5VIY - chains A and B of the 16 polymer chains in the assembly; structure by electron microscopy, 6.20 A resolution (low resolution: residue-level contacts below are approximate; hydrogen-bond / salt-bridge calls are withheld).

== Chain A (and B) ==
Molecule: Envelope glycoprotein gp160
Organism: Human immunodeficiency virus 1
Notes: chain B of this document is another copy of the same molecule, construct and numbering; everything in this record applies to it too
UniProtKB: Q2N0S6 (Q2N0S6_9HIV1); residues 512-664 here correspond to UniProt positions 509-661 (UniProt number = residue number - 3)
Amino-acid sequence (153 residues; row label = number of the first residue in the row):
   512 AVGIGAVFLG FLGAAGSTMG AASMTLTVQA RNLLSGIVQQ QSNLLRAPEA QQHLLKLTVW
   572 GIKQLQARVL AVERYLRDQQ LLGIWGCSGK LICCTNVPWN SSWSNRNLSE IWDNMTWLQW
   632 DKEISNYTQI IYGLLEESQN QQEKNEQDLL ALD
Not modelled in the structure: 512-518, 549-561
Sequence notes: conflict Pro559 (Ile556 in Q2N0S6), Cys605 (Thr602 in Q2N0S6)
Cystine bridges: Cys598-Cys604
Covalent attachments: N-acetylglucosamine (NAG) linked to Asn611; glycan linked to Asn637

== Interface between chain A and chain B ==
Residue-residue contacts (25; chain A residue first):
  Gln577(A) - Leu576(B)
  Leu581(A) - Arg579(B)
  Glu584(A) - Arg579(B)
  Glu584(A) - Val583(B)
  Leu587(A) - Val583(B)
  Leu587(A) - Leu587(B)
  Arg588(A) - Leu545(B)
  Arg588(A) - Ile548(B)
  Gln591(A) - Arg542(B)
  Gln591(A) - Asn543(B)
  Gln591(A) - Leu544(B)
  Ile595(A) - Ala541(B)
  Ile595(A) - Arg542(B)
  Ile595(A) - Leu602(B)
  Trp596(A) - Leu602(B)
  Ser599(A) - Gly600(B)
  Glu647(A) - Arg542(B)
  Gln650(A) - Leu602(B)
  Asn651(A) - Thr538(B)
  Lys655(A) - Lys601(B)
  Lys655(A) - Leu602(B)
  Lys655(A) - Ile603(B)
  Asn656(A) - Ser534(B)
  Asn656(A) - Met535(B)
  Asp659(A) - Ile603(B)
Also at the interface, not in a pair above, chain A (18 interface residues in all): Val580, Gly594, Ala662
Also at the interface, not in a pair above, chain B (20 interface residues in all): Gly547, Val580, Cys605

== In short ==
Chain A and chain B form an interface of 18 and 20 residues respectively. Covalently linked
N-acetylglucosamine: at Asn611(A).
Both chains are Envelope glycoprotein gp160 (Human immunodeficiency virus 1). Entry 5VIY (BG505 SOSIP.664 in
complex with broadly neutralizing antibodies BG1 and 8ANC195) was determined by electron microscopy, deposited
together with 5VVF and 5VJ6.
